5XG8 - chain A; structure by X-ray diffraction, 1.55 A resolution.

== Chain A ==
Name: Galactoside-binding soluble lectin 13
Organism: Homo sapiens
UniProt: Q9UHV8 (PP13_HUMAN); residue numbers follow UniProt; this construct covers 2-139
Chain sequence (138 residues; each row starts with the number of its first residue):
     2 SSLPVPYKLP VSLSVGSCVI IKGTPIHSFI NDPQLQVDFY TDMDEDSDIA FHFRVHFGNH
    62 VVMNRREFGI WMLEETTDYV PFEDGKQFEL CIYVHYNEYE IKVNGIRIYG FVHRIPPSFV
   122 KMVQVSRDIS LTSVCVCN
Disulfide bonds: Cys-136/Cys-138
Construct notes: engineered mutation His-53 (Arg in Q9UHV8)
Curated features (UniProtKB/Swiss-Prot):
  - mutagenesis: Cys-136 (C136S: Loss of homodimerization; when associated with S-138), Cys-138 (C138S: Loss of homodimerization; when associated with S-136)
Reported in the primary citation:
  - mutagenesis - R53H: unchanged binding to lactose
  - binding site for glycerol: Arg-55, Trp-72
  - mutagenesis - R53H (Kd 12.5 mM): increased binding to maltose

== Overview ==
From UniProt: 2 mutagenesis sites. The paper reports a binding site for glycerol at Arg-55 and Trp-72; R53H
increases binding to maltose.
Chain A is Galactoside-binding soluble lectin 13 (Homo sapiens); the structure, Galectin-13/Placental Protein
13 variant R53H crystal structure, was determined by X-ray diffraction, deposited together with 5XG7 and 5Y03.
